PDB entry 6O9Z | electron microscopy, 3.03 A resolution | chains A and I of the 12 polymer chains in the assembly

== Chain A ==
Name: Translation initiation factor eIF-2B subunit epsilon
From: Homo sapiens
UniProtKB: Q13144 (EI2BE_HUMAN); residues 1-721 here = UniProt positions 1-721
Sequence (721 residues; numbered 1 to 721; the number before each row is that of its first residue):
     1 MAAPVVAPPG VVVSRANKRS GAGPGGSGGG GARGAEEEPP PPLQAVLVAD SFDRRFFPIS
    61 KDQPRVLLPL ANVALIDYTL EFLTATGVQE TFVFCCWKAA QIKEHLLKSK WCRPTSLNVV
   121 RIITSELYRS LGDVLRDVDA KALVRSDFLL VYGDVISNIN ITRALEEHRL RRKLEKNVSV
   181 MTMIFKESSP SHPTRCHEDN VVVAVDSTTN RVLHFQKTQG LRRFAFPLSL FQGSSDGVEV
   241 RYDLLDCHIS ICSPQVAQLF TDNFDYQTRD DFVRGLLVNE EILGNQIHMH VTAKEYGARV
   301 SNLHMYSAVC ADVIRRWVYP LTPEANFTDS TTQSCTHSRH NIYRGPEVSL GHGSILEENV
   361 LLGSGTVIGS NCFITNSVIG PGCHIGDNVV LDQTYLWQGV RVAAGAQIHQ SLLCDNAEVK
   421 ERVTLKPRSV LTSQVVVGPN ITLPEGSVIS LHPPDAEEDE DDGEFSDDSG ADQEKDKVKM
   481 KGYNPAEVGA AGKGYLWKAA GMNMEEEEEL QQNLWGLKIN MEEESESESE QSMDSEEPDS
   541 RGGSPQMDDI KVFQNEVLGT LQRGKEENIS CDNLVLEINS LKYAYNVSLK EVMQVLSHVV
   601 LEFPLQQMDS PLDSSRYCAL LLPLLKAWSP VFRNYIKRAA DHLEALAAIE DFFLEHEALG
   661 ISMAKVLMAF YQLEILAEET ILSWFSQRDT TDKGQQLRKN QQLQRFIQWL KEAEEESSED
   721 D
Unresolved in the structure: 1-40, 467-721
Sequence notes: conflict Val587 (Ile in Q13144)
Curated features (UniProtKB/Swiss-Prot):
  - modified residue: Ala2 (N-acetylalanine), Arg19 (Omega-N-methylarginine), Ser27 (Phosphoserine), Ser130 (Phosphoserine), Thr322 (Phosphothreonine), Ser450 (Phosphoserine), Ser466 (Phosphoserine), Ser469 (Phosphoserine), Ser532 (Phosphoserine), Ser540 (Phosphoserine), Ser544 (Phosphoserine), Ser717 (Phosphoserine)
  - cross-link (Glycyl lysine isopeptide (Lys-Gly)): Lys61 (interchain with G-Cter in ubiquitin), Lys103 (interchain with G-Cter in ubiquitin), Lys141 (interchain with G-Cter in ubiquitin), Lys217 (interchain with G-Cter in ubiquitin)

== Chain I ==
Name: Translation initiation factor eIF-2B subunit gamma
From: Homo sapiens
UniProtKB: Q9NR50 (EI2BG_HUMAN); numbering as in UniProt (aligned over 1-452)
Sequence (452 residues; numbered 1 to 452; the number before each row is that of its first residue):
     1 MEFQAVVMAV GGGSRMTDLT SSIPKPLLPV GNKPLIWYPL NLLERVGFEE VIVVTTRDVQ
    61 KALCAEFKMK MKPDIVCIPD DADMGTADSL RYIYPKLKTD VLVLSCDLIT DVALHEVVDL
   121 FRAYDASLAM LMRKGQDSIE PVPGQKGKKK AVEQRDFIGV DSTGKRLLFM ANEADLDEEL
   181 VIKGSILQKH PRIRFHTGLV DAHLYCLKKY IVDFLMENGS ITSIRSELIP YLVRKQFSSA
   241 SSQQGQEEKE EDLKKKELKS LDIYSFIKEA NTLNLAPYDA CWNACRGDRW EDLSRSQVRC
   301 YVHIMKEGLC SRVSTLGLYM EANRQVPKLL SALCPEEPPV HSSAQIVSKH LVGVDSLIGP
   361 ETQIGEKSSI KRSVIGSSCL IKDRVTITNC LLMNSVTVEE GSNIQGSVIC NNAVIEKGAD
   421 IKDCLIGSGQ RIEAKAKRVN EVIVGNDQLM EI
Unresolved in the structure: 12-27, 135-154, 239-257, 296-452
Curated features (UniProtKB/Swiss-Prot):
  - modified residue: Met1 (N-acetylmethionine), Ser260 (Phosphoserine)

== Chain A / chain I interface ==
Pairs across the interface (30):
  Ser207(A) with Arg194(I)
  Arg222(A) with Gly184(I)
  Arg223(A) with Val181(I); Ile182(I)
  Phe224(A) with Leu180(I); Val181(I); Ile182(I), hydrogen bond (backbone-backbone); Leu187(I), hydrophobic
  Ala225(A) with Leu180(I)
  Phe226(A) with Glu179(I); Leu180(I), hydrogen bond (backbone-backbone)
  Pro227(A) with Glu179(I)
  Leu228(A) with Phe157(I), hydrophobic; Glu173(I); Glu179(I)
  Phe231(A) with Phe157(I), hydrophobic
  Gly237(A) with Arg194(I)
  Val238(A) with Arg194(I); Phe195(I), hydrogen bond (backbone-backbone)
  Glu239(A) with Arg192(I), salt bridge; Ile193(I); Arg194(I)
  Val240(A) with Arg192(I); Ile193(I), hydrogen bond (backbone-backbone); Phe195(I), hydrophobic
  Arg241(A) with Pro191(I); Arg192(I)
  Tyr242(A) with Pro191(I), hydrogen bond (backbone-backbone)
  Asp243(A) with Pro191(I); Arg192(I)
Interface residues without a listed pair, chain A (18 interface residues in all): Pro190, Ser235
Interface residues without a listed pair, chain I (16 interface residues in all): Glu178, Gln188, Thr197

== In short ==
18 residues of chain A and 16 residues of chain I are in contact, with 5 hydrogen bonds and 1 salt bridge.
Among the polar pairs are Glu239(A)-Arg192(I), Phe224(A)-Ile182(I) and Phe226(A)-Leu180(I).
Here chain A is Translation initiation factor eIF-2B subunit epsilon and chain I is Translation initiation
factor eIF-2B subunit gamma, both from Homo sapiens. Entry 6O9Z (Electron cryo-microscopy of the eukaryotic
translation initiation factor 2B bound to eukaryotic translation initiation factor 2 ...) was determined by
electron microscopy together with 6O81 and 6O85 from the same study.
